Entry 6BEM (X-ray diffraction, 1.88 A resolution); this record covers chains P and A of the 4 polymer chains in the assembly.

== Chain P ==
Molecule: Primer Strand
Sequence (10 nucleotides; each row starts with the number of its first residue):
     1 GCTGATGCGX
Modified positions: 2DA (2',3'-dideoxyadenosine-5'-monophosphate) at position 10
Ion coordination: Na+: DG9 (shared with Thr101(A), Val103(A), Ile106(A) of chain A)

== Chain A ==
Protein: DNA polymerase beta
Organism: Homo sapiens
Notes: EC 2.7.7.7, 4.2.99.-
UniProt: P06746 (DPOLB_HUMAN); residues 1-335 here = UniProt positions 1-335
Amino-acid sequence (335 residues; each row starts with the number of its first residue):
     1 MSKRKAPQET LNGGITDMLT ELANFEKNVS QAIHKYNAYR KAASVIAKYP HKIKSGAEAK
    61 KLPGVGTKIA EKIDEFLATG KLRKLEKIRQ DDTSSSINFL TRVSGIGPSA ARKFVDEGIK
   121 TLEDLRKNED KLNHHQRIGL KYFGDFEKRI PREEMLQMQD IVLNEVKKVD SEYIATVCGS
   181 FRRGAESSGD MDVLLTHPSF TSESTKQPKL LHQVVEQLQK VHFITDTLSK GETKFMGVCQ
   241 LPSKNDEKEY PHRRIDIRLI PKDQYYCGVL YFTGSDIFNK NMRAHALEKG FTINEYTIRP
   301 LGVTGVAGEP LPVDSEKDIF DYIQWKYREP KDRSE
Unresolved in the structure: 1-9
UniProt features mapped onto this chain:
  - region: Arg183 to Asp192 (DNA-binding)
  - active site: Lys72 (Nucleophile)
  - binding site (K(+)): Lys60, Leu62, Val65, Thr101, Val103, Ile106
  - binding site (Na(+)): Lys60, Leu62, Val65, Thr101, Val103, Ile106
  - binding site (dATP): Arg149, Ser180, Arg183, Gly189, Asp190
  - binding site (dCTP): Arg149, Ser180, Arg183, Gly189, Asp190
  - binding site (dGTP): Arg149, Ser180, Arg183, Gly189, Asp190, Asp192
  - binding site (dTTP): Arg149, Ser180, Arg183, Gly189, Asp190
  - binding site (Mg(2+)): Asp190, Asp192, Asp256
  - modified residue: Lys72 (N6-acetyllysine), Arg83 (Omega-N-methylarginine), Arg152 (Omega-N-methylarginine)
  - cross-link (Glycyl lysine isopeptide (Lys-Gly)): Lys41 (interchain with G-Cter in ubiquitin), Lys61 (interchain with G-Cter in ubiquitin), Lys81 (interchain with G-Cter in ubiquitin)
Ion coordination: Na+ site 1: Lys60, Leu62, Val65 (shared with 1 residue of chain D); Na+ site 2: Thr101, Val103, Ile106 (shared with DG9(P) of chain P); Mg2+: Asp190, Asp192 (together with DJJ); Na+ site 3: Asp190, Asp192, Asp256 (together with DJJ)
Residues lining bound ligands:
  - 2'-deoxycytidine-5'-monophosphate (DC): Ile174, Ala175, Thr176, Leu194, Thr196, Lys262, Tyr265, Tyr266
  - DJJ (5'-O-[(R)-{[(R)-[(S)-chloro(phosphono)methyl](hydroxy)phosphoryl]oxy}(hydroxy)phosphoryl]-2'-deoxycytidine): Arg149, Gly179, Ser180, Arg183, Ser188, Gly189, Asp190, Asp192, Tyr271, Phe272, Thr273, Gly274, Ser275, Asp276, Asn279
What the authors report for this chain:
  - binding site for DJJ: Arg149

== Chain P / chain A interface ==
Residue-residue contacts (14; chain P residue first):
  DG7(P) - Ser109(A)  phosphate contact
  DC8(P) - Gly105(A)  phosphate contact
  DC8(P) - Gly107(A)  hydrogen bond to the phosphate
  DC8(P) - Pro108(A)  phosphate contact
  DC8(P) - Ser109(A)  hydrogen bond to the phosphate
  DC8(P) - Ala110(A)  hydrogen bond to the phosphate
  DG9(P) - Val103(A)  phosphate contact
  DG9(P) - Ser104(A)  phosphate contact
  DG9(P) - Gly105(A)  hydrogen bond to the phosphate
  DG9(P) - Ile106(A)  phosphate contact
  DG9(P) - Arg254(A)  phosphate contact
  2DA_10(P) - Arg254(A)  salt bridge to the phosphate
  2DA_10(P) - Asp256(A)  sugar contact
  2DA_10(P) - Tyr271(A)  base contact
Other interface residues (no listed pair), chain A (14 interface residues in all): His135, Met236, Phe272

== Overview ==
4 residues of chain P face 14 of chain A across their interface; the contacts include 4 hydrogen bonds and 1
salt bridge. Among the polar pairs are DC8(P)-Gly107(A), DC8(P)-Ser109(A) and DC8(P)-Ala110(A). Bound to chain
A: compound DJJ and 2'-deoxycytidine-5'-monophosphate. The paper reports a binding site for DJJ at Arg149(A).
Chain P is Primer Strand and chain A is DNA polymerase beta (Homo sapiens); the structure, Ternary complex
crystal structure of DNA polymerase Beta with S-isomer of beta-gamma-CHCL-dCTP, was determined by X-ray
diffraction (same publication as 6BEL, 6CR3, 6CR4, 6CR5, 6CR6, 6CR7 and 20 further entries).
